3M9S - chains 2 and 7 of the 13 polymer chains in the assembly; structure by X-ray diffraction, 4.50 A resolution (low resolution: residue-level contacts below are approximate; hydrogen-bond / salt-bridge calls are withheld).

Chain 2:
Name: NADH-quinone oxidoreductase subunit 2
Organism: Thermus thermophilus
Notes: EC 1.6.99.5
Reference sequence: Q56221 (NQO2_THET8); residue numbers follow UniProt; this construct covers 1-181
Chain sequence (181 residues; each row starts with the number of its first residue):
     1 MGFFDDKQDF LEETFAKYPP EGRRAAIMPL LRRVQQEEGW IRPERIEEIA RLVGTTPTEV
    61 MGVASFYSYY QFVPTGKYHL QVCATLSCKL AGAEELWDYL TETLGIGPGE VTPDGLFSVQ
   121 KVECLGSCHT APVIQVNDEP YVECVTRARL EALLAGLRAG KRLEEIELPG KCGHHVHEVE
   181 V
Disordered / not traced: 1-2, 181
Disulfide bonds: Cys144-Cys172
Bound ions: 2Fe-2S cluster Fe: Cys83, Cys88, Cys124, Cys128
Ligand contacts: 2Fe-2S cluster (FES): Cys83, Thr85, Ser87, Cys88, Cys124, Leu125, Gly126, Ser127, Cys128, Val133
Swiss-Prot annotation at these positions:
  - binding site ([2Fe-2S] cluster): Cys83, Ser87, Cys88, Cys124, Cys128

Chain 7:
Name: NADH-quinone oxidoreductase subunit 15
Organism: Thermus thermophilus
Notes: EC 1.6.99.5
Reference sequence: Q5SKZ7 (NQO15_THET8); residues 1-129 here = UniProt positions 1-129
Chain sequence (129 residues; numbered 1 to 129; the number before each row is that of its first residue):
     1 MSASSERELY EAWVELLSWM REYAQAKGVR FEKEADFPDF IYRMERPYDL PTTIMTASLS
    61 DGLGEPFLLA DVSPRHAKLK RIGLRLPRAH IHLHAHYEPG KGLVTGKIPL TKERFFALAD
   121 RAREALAFA
Disordered / not traced: 1-2

Interface between chain 2 and chain 7:
Pairs across the interface (25; chain 2 residue first):
  Trp40(2) - Ala125(7)
  Pro43(2) - Ala125(7)
  Met61(2) - Arg88(7)
  Met61(2) - Phe128(7)
  Tyr67(2) - His90(7)
  Ser68(2) - His90(7)
  Tyr70(2) - His90(7)
  Gln71(2) - His90(7)
  Phe72(2) - Arg88(7)
  Phe72(2) - Ala89(7)
  Val73(2) - Ala89(7)
  Val73(2) - Ile91(7)
  Val73(2) - Ala125(7)
  Pro74(2) - Arg121(7)
  Pro74(2) - Ala125(7)
  Asp98(2) - Lys107(7)
  Thr101(2) - Ile108(7)
  Glu102(2) - Lys107(7)
  Glu102(2) - Ile108(7)
  Pro108(2) - Leu93(7)
  Gly109(2) - Ile91(7)
  Gly109(2) - Arg121(7)
  Glu110(2) - Arg114(7)
  Glu110(2) - Arg121(7)
  Val111(2) - Arg121(7)
Also at the interface, not in a pair above, chain 2 (21 interface residues in all): Thr75, Gly105, Gly107, Gln120
Also at the interface, not in a pair above, chain 7 (14 interface residues in all): His92, Leu118, Leu126

Summary:
21 residues of chain 2 face 14 of chain 7 across their interface. Bound to chain 2: 2Fe-2S cluster. Cys83(2),
Cys88(2), Cys124(2) and Cys128(2) coordinate a 2Fe-2S cluster Fe ion. Curated annotation (UniProt) lists 5
[2Fe-2S] cluster-binding residues on chain 2.
Here chain 2 is NADH-quinone oxidoreductase subunit 2 and chain 7 is NADH-quinone oxidoreductase subunit 15,
both from Thermus thermophilus. Entry 3M9S (Crystal structure of respiratory complex I from Thermus
thermophilus) was determined by X-ray diffraction together with 3M9C from the same study.
